Entry 6LOE (electron microscopy, 3.50 A resolution); this record covers chains B and D of the 6 polymer chains in the assembly.

# Chain B
Molecule: Fe-S-cluster-containing hydrogenase components 1-like protein
Organism: Roseiflexus castenholzii (strain DSM 13941 / HLO8)
Reference sequence: A7NJ88 (A7NJ88_ROSCS); numbering as in UniProt (aligned over 78-1010)
Chain sequence (933 residues; row label = number of the first residue in the row):
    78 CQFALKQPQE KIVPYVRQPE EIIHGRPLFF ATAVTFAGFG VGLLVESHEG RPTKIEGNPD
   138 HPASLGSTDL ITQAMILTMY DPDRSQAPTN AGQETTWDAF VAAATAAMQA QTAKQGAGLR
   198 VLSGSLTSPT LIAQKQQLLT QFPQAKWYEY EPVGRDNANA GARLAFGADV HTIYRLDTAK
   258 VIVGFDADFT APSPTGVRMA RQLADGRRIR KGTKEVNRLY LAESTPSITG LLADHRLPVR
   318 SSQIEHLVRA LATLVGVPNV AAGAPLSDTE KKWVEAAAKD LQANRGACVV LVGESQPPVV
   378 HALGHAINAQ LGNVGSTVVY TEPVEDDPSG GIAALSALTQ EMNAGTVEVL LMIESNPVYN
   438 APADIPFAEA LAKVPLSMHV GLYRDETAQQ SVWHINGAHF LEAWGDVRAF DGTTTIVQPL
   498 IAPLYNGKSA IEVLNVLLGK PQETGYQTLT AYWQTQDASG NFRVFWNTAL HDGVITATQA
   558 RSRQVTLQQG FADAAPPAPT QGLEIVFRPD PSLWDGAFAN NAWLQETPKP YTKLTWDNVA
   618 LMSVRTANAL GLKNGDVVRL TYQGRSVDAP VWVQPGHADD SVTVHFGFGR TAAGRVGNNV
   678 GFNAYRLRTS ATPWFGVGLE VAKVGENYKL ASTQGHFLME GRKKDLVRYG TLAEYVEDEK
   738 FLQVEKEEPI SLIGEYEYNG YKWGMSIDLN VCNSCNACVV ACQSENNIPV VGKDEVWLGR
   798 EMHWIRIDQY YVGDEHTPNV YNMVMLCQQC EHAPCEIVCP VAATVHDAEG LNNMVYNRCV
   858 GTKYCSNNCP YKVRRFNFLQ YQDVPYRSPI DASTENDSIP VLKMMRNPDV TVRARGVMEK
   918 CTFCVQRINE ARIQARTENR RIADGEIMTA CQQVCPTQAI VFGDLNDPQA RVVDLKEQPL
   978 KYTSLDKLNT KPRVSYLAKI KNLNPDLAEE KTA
Not modelled in the structure: 1007-1010
Ion coordination: 4Fe-4S cluster Fe site 1: Cys769, Cys772, Cys775, Cys952; 4Fe-4S cluster Fe site 2: Cys779, Cys918, Cys921, Cys948; 4Fe-4S cluster Fe site 3: Cys824, Cys827, Cys832, Cys866; 3Fe-4S cluster Fe: Cys836, Cys856, Cys862
Ligand contacts:
  - EL6 ([(2S)-2-octadecanoyloxypropyl] octadecanoate): Cys78, Phe80, Arg912
  - 3Fe-4S cluster (F3S): Val835, Cys836, Pro837, Val838, Ala840, Thr841, Arg855, Cys856, Val857, Gly858, Thr859, Lys860, Tyr861, Cys862, Phe873, Met915
  - heme c (HEC), molecule 1: Ala839, Ala840, Val842, Val852, Asn854, Arg855
  - heme c (HEC), molecule 2: Arg929, Ile930, Arg933
  - 4Fe-4S cluster (SF4), molecule 1: Met762, Cys775, Cys779, Asn783, Trp801, Ile802, Leu823, Cys918, Thr919, Phe920, Cys921, Thr946, Ala947, Cys948
  - 4Fe-4S cluster (SF4), molecule 2: Val768, Cys769, Asn770, Ser771, Cys772, Asn773, Ala774, Cys775, Ile804, Val821, Cys952, Pro953, Thr954, Ala956, Ile957
  - 4Fe-4S cluster (SF4), molecule 3: Cys824, Gln825, Gln826, Cys827, Ala830, Pro831, Cys832, Asn849, Cys866, Pro867, Tyr868, Arg871, Lys917

# Chain D
Molecule: Uncharacterized protein ActD
Organism: Roseiflexus castenholzii (strain DSM 13941 / HLO8)
Reference sequence: A7NJ90 (A7NJ90_ROSCS); numbering as in UniProt (aligned over 1-192)
Chain sequence (192 residues; numbered 1 to 192; the number before each row is that of its first residue):
     1 MLKRNARQPK ALKVSTGPTL YGLMAEFDDA EALLAAAEKT RDAGYKQFEA YTPMPIHGLD
    61 EAVGYRGTRL PWVIFGAGLL GASGMFALQT WINLVEYPLN IGGRPLFSWP AFIPATFEGM
   121 VLLSAFAAVF GMIAACGLPR PYHPVFNAPN FERASVDRFF LCIEAADPKF ELKQTRQFLE
   181 SLGPLAVSTV DN
Not modelled in the structure: 1-18

# Chain B / chain D interface
Pairs across the interface - 28 pairs, chain B then chain D:
  Ile750(B) with Gly103(D); Arg104(D); Pro105(D)
  Gly751(B) with Pro105(D)
  Tyr753(B) with Asn100(D); Gly103(D); Arg104(D), hydrogen bond (side chain-backbone); Pro105(D); Leu106(D), hydrogen bond (side chain-backbone)
  Tyr755(B) with Asn100(D)
  Glu828(B) with Gly102(D); Gly103(D)
  His829(B) with Gly102(D); Arg104(D)
  Ala830(B) with Gly102(D); Arg104(D)
  Glu833(B) with Asn100(D); Ile101(D); Gly102(D), hydrogen bond (side chain-backbone)
  Ile834(B) with Ile101(D); Gly102(D); Arg104(D)
  Ala839(B) with Ile101(D), hydrophobic
  Thr841(B) with Ile101(D)
  Val842(B) with Leu99(D), hydrophobic; Ile101(D), hydrophobic
  His843(B) with Asn100(D), hydrogen bond (backbone-backbone)
  Asp844(B) with Asn100(D)

# Summary
Chain B and chain D form an interface of 14 and 8 residues respectively, with 4 hydrogen bonds. Polar contacts
include Tyr753(B)-Arg104(D), Tyr753(B)-Leu106(D) and Glu833(B)-Gly102(D). Chain B binds heme c, 3 copies of
4Fe-4S cluster, 3Fe-4S cluster and compound EL6.
Here chain B is Fe-S-cluster-containing hydrogenase components 1-like protein and chain D is Uncharacterized
protein ActD, both from Roseiflexus castenholzii (strain DSM 13941 / HLO8). Entry 6LOE (Cryo-EM structure of
the dithionite-reduced photosynthetic alternative complex III from Roseiflexus castenholzii) was determined by
electron microscopy, deposited together with 6LOD.
